Entry 4V3B (X-ray diffraction, 2.18 A resolution); this record covers chain A.

== Chain A ==
Molecule: Sialyltransferase
From: Pasteurella dagmatis
Reference sequence: K9UUI6 (K9UUI6_9PAST); residue numbers follow UniProt; this construct covers 2-385
Amino-acid sequence (388 residues; each row starts with the number of its first residue; numbers below 1 keep their minus sign (Ser-2 is residue -2)):
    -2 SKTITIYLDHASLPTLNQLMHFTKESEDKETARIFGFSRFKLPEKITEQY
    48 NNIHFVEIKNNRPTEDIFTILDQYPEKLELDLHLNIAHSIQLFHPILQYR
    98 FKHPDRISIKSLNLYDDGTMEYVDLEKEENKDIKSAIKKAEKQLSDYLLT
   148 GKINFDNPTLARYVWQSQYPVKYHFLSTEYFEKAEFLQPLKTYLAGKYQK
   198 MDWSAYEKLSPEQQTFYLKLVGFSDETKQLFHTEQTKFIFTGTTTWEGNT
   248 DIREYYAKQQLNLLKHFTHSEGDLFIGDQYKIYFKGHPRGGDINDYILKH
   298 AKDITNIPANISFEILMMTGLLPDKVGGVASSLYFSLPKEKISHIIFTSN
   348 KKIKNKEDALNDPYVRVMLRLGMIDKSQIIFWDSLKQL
Differences from the reference sequence: expression tag (-2 to 1); engineered mutation His7 (Pro in K9UUI6)
Ligand contacts: cytidine-5'-monophosphate (C): Ser9, Leu10, Thr116, Thr238, Gly239, Lys282, Gly283, His284, Pro285, Arg286, Ile308, Ser309, Phe310, Glu311, Ala327, Ser328, Ser329, Leu330, Tyr361

== In short ==
Ligands of chain A: cytidine-5'-monophosphate.
Chain A is Sialyltransferase (Pasteurella dagmatis); the structure, The structure of
alpha2,3-sialyltransferase variant 1 from Pasteurella dagmatis in complex with the donor product CMP, was
determined by X-ray diffraction together with 4V2U, 4V38, 4V39 and 4V3C from the same study.
